8R5O - chains A and S of the 20 polymer chains in the assembly; structure by electron microscopy, 2.49 A resolution.

== Chain A ==
Molecule: DNA-directed RNA polymerase subunit alpha
Source organism: Sinapis alba
Reference sequence: A0A6C0M610 (A0A6C0M610_SINAL); residues 1-327 here = UniProt positions 1-327
Sequence (327 residues; row label = number of the first residue in the row):
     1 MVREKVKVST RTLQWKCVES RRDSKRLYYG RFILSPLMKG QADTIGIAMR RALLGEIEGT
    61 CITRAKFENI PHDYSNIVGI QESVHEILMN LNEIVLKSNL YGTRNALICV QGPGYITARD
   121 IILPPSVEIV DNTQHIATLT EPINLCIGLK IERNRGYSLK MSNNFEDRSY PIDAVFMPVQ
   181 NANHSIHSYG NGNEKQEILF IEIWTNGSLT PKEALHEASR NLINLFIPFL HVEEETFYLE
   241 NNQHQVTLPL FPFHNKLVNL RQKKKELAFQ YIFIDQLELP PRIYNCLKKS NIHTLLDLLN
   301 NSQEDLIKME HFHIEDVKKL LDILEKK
Unresolved in the structure: 1-9, 159-168, 240-246
Differences from the reference sequence: conflict Phe67 (Ser in A0A6C0M610)

== Chain S ==
Molecule: FLN2
Source organism: Sinapis alba
Sequence (611 residues; each row starts with the number of its first residue):
     1 MASLSFTQFL PFPRCSVDVP CLQPHGFVKF RGERWKGKHS FLMVAGRRKL SESAPLDEDD
    61 GGNGAVGGKK PTKVPKKSGA RTAKKKVVAK DEPLEESSQL LVDSDNVSDN ESDTKEPVRR
   121 TRKKAAASSD VNEGKTEKKV RRKRTVKKDK EVEDGLVTYD EASDVEEALT VEATDADSEG
   181 EEIDLSKHES EDISHTYGWP PLVCCFGSAQ HAFVPSGRPA NRLLDYERQE RMKDAVWAPE
   241 KYIRAPGGCA GGVAIALASL GGKAAFMGKL GDDDFGQAML YYLNVCQVQT RSVKIDSKRV
   301 TACSTMKISK RGRLKSTCVK PCAEDSLSKS EINVDVLKEA KMFYFTTHSL LDKKMMSTTL
   361 QAIKISKQLG NVIFYDLNLP LPLWQSLEET KSLIQEVWDL ADVIEVTKQE LEFLCGIEPT
   421 EEFDTKNNDS SKFVHYEPET VEPLWHENLK ILFVTNGTSK IHYYTKEHNG AVLGMEDVPI
   481 TPFTRDMSAS GDGIVAGLIR MLTVQPDLMN DKGYLERTAR YAIECGVVDQ WLLAQTRGYP
   541 PKDDMEEEED DDEEEEMESD PNGIRSITER EYRTSKPYDE PDGPYVMKPV EEREYRKLEL
   601 VGSMGEDDDS S
Unresolved in the structure: 1-192, 542-561, 599-611

== Chain A / chain S interface ==
Pairs across the interface (104):
  Thr10(A) - Leu473(S)
  Arg11(A) - Leu473(S)  hydrogen bond (side chain-backbone)
  Arg11(A) - Gly474(S)  hydrogen bond (side chain-backbone)
  Lys66(A) - Met587(S)
  Glu68(A) - Arg593(S)  salt bridge
  Asn99(A) - Arg231(S)  hydrogen bond (side chain-backbone)
  Asn99(A) - Met232(S)
  Asn99(A) - Asp234(S)
  Asn99(A) - Ala235(S)
  Leu100(A) - Asp234(S)
  Leu100(A) - Ala235(S)  hydrophobic
  Leu100(A) - Arg573(S)
  Leu100(A) - Ser575(S)
  Tyr101(A) - Arg570(S)
  Tyr101(A) - Arg573(S)  hydrogen bond (backbone-backbone)
  Tyr101(A) - Thr574(S)
  Tyr101(A) - Ser575(S)  hydrogen bond (backbone-side chain)
  Thr103(A) - Pro577(S)
  Arg104(A) - Ser575(S)  hydrogen bond
  Asn105(A) - Pro577(S)  hydrogen bond (side chain-backbone)
  Asn105(A) - Tyr578(S)
  Asn105(A) - Asp579(S)
  Asn105(A) - Tyr585(S)
  Asn105(A) - Val586(S)
  Ala106(A) - Tyr585(S)
  Leu107(A) - Val586(S)
  Leu107(A) - Met587(S)  hydrophobic
  Cys109(A) - Tyr595(S)  hydrophobic
  Cys109(A) - Arg596(S)  hydrogen bond (backbone-backbone)
  Val110(A) - Arg596(S)
  Val110(A) - Leu598(S)  hydrophobic
  Gln111(A) - Arg596(S)  hydrogen bond (backbone-backbone)
  Gln111(A) - Leu598(S)  hydrogen bond (backbone-backbone)
  Gly112(A) - Lys597(S)  hydrogen bond (backbone-side chain)
  Gly112(A) - Leu598(S)
  Asp120(A) - Leu598(S)
  Ile122(A) - Pro584(S)
  Ile122(A) - Tyr585(S)  hydrophobic
  Ile122(A) - Arg596(S)
  Leu123(A) - Tyr585(S)
  Pro124(A) - Tyr585(S)  hydrophobic
  Pro125(A) - Tyr578(S)
  Pro125(A) - Tyr585(S)
  Leu139(A) - Leu598(S)  hydrophobic
  Asn144(A) - Tyr595(S)
  Cys146(A) - Met587(S)  hydrophobic
  Cys146(A) - Arg593(S)
  Gly148(A) - Met587(S)
  Leu209(A) - Arg231(S)
  Glu213(A) - Arg231(S)  salt bridge
  Arg220(A) - Arg228(S)
  Arg220(A) - Asp477(S)  salt bridge
  Arg220(A) - Trp531(S)
  Ile223(A) - Trp531(S)  hydrophobic
  Asn224(A) - Trp531(S)  hydrogen bond
  Asn224(A) - Gln535(S)  hydrogen bond
  Ile227(A) - Trp531(S)
  Ile227(A) - Leu532(S)  hydrophobic
  Ile227(A) - Gln535(S)
  Leu230(A) - Val528(S)  hydrophobic
  Leu230(A) - Leu532(S)
  His231(A) - Leu532(S)
  His231(A) - Gln535(S)  hydrogen bond
  His231(A) - Thr536(S)
  Thr236(A) - Val285(S)
  Phe237(A) - Tyr282(S)  hydrophobic
  Phe237(A) - Val285(S)  hydrophobic
  Tyr238(A) - Tyr281(S)  hydrogen bond (backbone-side chain)
  Thr247(A) - Thr536(S)
  Thr247(A) - Arg537(S)
  Thr247(A) - Ser566(S)  hydrogen bond
  Leu248(A) - Ile564(S)  hydrophobic
  Pro249(A) - Tyr282(S)
  Leu250(A) - His211(S)
  Leu250(A) - Ala278(S)
  Leu250(A) - Tyr282(S)  hydrophobic
  Phe251(A) - His211(S)
  Phe251(A) - Asn562(S)
  Phe251(A) - Ile564(S)  hydrophobic
  Phe253(A) - Tyr281(S)  hydrophobic
  His254(A) - Asp274(S)
  His254(A) - Phe275(S)
  Leu257(A) - Asp274(S)
  Leu257(A) - Ala278(S)
  Arg261(A) - Asp274(S)  salt bridge
  Tyr271(A) - Tyr281(S)  hydrophobic
  Phe273(A) - Asn284(S)
  Phe273(A) - Val285(S)  hydrophobic
  Asp275(A) - Asn284(S)
  Asp275(A) - Gln289(S)
  Asp275(A) - Thr290(S)  hydrogen bond (side chain-backbone)
  Asp275(A) - Arg291(S)  hydrogen bond (side chain-backbone)
  Gln276(A) - Leu280(S)
  Gln276(A) - Asn284(S)  hydrogen bond
  Gln276(A) - Thr290(S)  hydrogen bond
  Pro281(A) - Arg291(S)
  Pro281(A) - Asp335(S)
  Tyr284(A) - Gln289(S)
  Tyr284(A) - Arg291(S)
  Asn285(A) - Thr196(S)
  Asn285(A) - Arg291(S)
  Asn285(A) - Glu339(S)
  His311(A) - His195(S)
  His311(A) - Thr196(S)
Also at the interface, not in a pair above, chain A (62 interface residues in all): Gly102, Pro113, Gly114, Tyr115, Ile116, Ser126, Ser208, Val258, Arg282
Also at the interface, not in a pair above, chain S (59 interface residues in all): Ile193, Tyr197, Leu223, Gln277, Met279, Cys286, Val288, Ile295, Arg520, Lys576

== In short ==
62 residues of chain A and 59 residues of chain S are in contact; the contacts include 20 hydrogen bonds and 4
salt bridges. Polar contacts include Glu68(A)-Arg593(S), Glu213(A)-Arg231(S) and Arg220(A)-Asp477(S).
Chain A is DNA-directed RNA polymerase subunit alpha and chain S is FLN2, both from Sinapis alba; the
structure, Plastid-encoded RNA polymerase, was determined by electron microscopy (same publication as 8R6S,
8RDJ and 8RAS).
